Entry 8CDM (X-ray diffraction, 2.35 A resolution); this record covers chains A and B of the 3 polymer chains in the assembly.

# Chain A
Molecule: Myosin-A
Source organism: Plasmodium falciparum
UniProtKB: Q8IDR3 (MYOA_PLAF7); numbering as in UniProt (aligned over 1-818)
Sequence (818 residues; row label = number of the first residue in the row):
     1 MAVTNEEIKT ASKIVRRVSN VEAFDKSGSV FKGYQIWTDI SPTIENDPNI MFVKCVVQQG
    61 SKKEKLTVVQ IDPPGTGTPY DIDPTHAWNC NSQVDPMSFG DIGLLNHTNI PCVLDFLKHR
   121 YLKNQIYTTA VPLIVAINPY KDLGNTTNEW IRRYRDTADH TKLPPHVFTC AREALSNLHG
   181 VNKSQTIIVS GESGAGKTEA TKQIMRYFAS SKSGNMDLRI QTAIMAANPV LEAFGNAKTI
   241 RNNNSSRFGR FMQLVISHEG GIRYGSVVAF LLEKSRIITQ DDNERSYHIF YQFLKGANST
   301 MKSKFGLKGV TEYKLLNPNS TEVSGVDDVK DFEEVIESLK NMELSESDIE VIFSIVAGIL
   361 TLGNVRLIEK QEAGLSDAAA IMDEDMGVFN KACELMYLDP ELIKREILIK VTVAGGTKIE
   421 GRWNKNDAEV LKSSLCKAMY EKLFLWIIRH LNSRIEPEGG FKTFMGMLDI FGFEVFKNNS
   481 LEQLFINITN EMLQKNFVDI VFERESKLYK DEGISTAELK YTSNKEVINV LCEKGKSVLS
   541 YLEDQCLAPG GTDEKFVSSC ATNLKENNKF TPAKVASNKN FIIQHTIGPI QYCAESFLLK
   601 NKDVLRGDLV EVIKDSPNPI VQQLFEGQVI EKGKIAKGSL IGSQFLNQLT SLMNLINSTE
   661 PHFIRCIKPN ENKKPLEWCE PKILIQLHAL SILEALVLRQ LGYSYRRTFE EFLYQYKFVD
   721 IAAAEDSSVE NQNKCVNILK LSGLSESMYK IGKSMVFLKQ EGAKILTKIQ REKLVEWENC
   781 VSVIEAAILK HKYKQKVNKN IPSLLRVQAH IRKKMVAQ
Not modelled in the structure: 1, 371-377, 632-633
Modified positions: Ser19 (phosphoserine; SEP)
Small-molecule neighbours: KQ0 (1-(4-methoxyphenyl)-N-[(3-thiophen-2-yl-1H-pyrazol-4-yl)methyl]cyclopropan-1-amine): Ser246, Arg247, Phe248, Gly249, Phe270, Leu271, Leu272, Glu273, Asp469, Ile470, Phe471, Glu482, Phe485, Ile486, Thr489, Ile641, Phe645
Curated features (UniProtKB/Swiss-Prot):
  - region: Pro661 to Glu671 (Actin-binding)
  - binding site (ATP): Gly191 to Thr198
  - modified residue: Ser19 (Phosphoserine)
What the authors report for this chain:
  - binding site for KQ0: Phe471
  - specificity-determining residues: Phe270, Phe471, Leu481, Phe485, Phe645 (by similarity / conservation)
  - mutagenesis - F270Y/F471A/F645H (from 3.6 to 52 uM): decreased binding to KQ0
  - catalytic residues: Glu474 (citing earlier work)

# Chain B
Molecule: Myosin A tail domain interacting protein
Source organism: Plasmodium falciparum
UniProtKB: Q8I4W8 (Q8I4W8_PLAF7); residues -45 to 158 here correspond to UniProt positions 1-204 (UniProt number = residue number + 46)
Sequence (204 residues; row label = number of the first residue in the row; numbers below 1 keep their minus sign (Met-45 is residue -45)):
   -45 MKQECNVCYF NLPDPESTLG PYDNELNYFT WGPGFEYEPE PQRKPLSIEE SFENSEESEE
    15 SVADIQQLEE KVDESDVRIY FNEKSSGGKI SIDNASYNAR KLGLAPSSID EKKIKELYGD
    75 NLTYEQYLEY LSICVHDKDN VEELIKMFAH FDNNCTGYLT KSQMKNILTT WGDALTDQEA
   135 IDALNAFSSE DNIDYKLFCE DILQ
Not modelled in the structure: -45 to 27

# Chain A / chain B interface
Residue-residue contacts (58):
  Asp72(A) - Asn108(B)  hydrogen bond
  His119(A) - Asn108(B)
  Leu122(A) - Asn108(B)
  Lys796(A) - His104(B)
  Val797(A) - Met101(B)  hydrophobic
  Val797(A) - Phe105(B)  hydrophobic
  Val797(A) - Trp125(B)  hydrophobic
  Asn800(A) - Lys100(B)
  Asn800(A) - Met101(B)
  Asn800(A) - His104(B)
  Ile801(A) - Gly126(B)
  Ser803(A) - Glu97(B)  hydrogen bond (side chain-backbone)
  Ser803(A) - Leu98(B)  hydrogen bond (side chain-backbone)
  Ser803(A) - Lys100(B)  hydrogen bond (side chain-backbone)
  Ser803(A) - Met101(B)
  Leu804(A) - Ile121(B)  hydrophobic
  Leu804(A) - Trp125(B)
  Leu805(A) - Ile63(B)  hydrophobic
  Leu805(A) - Gly126(B)
  Leu805(A) - Asp127(B)
  Arg806(A) - Ala59(B)  hydrogen bond (side chain-backbone)
  Arg806(A) - Ser61(B)
  Arg806(A) - Asp64(B)  salt bridge
  Arg806(A) - His90(B)  hydrogen bond
  Arg806(A) - Asp93(B)  salt bridge
  Arg806(A) - Leu98(B)
  Val807(A) - Leu98(B)
  Val807(A) - Leu122(B)  hydrophobic
  Val807(A) - Ile156(B)
  Gln808(A) - Leu122(B)  hydrogen bond (side chain-backbone)
  Gln808(A) - Trp125(B)  hydrogen bond (side chain-backbone)
  Gln808(A) - Gly126(B)
  Gln808(A) - Asp127(B)  hydrogen bond (side chain-backbone)
  Gln808(A) - Ala128(B)
  Ala809(A) - Ala59(B)
  Ala809(A) - Pro60(B)
  His810(A) - Ala59(B)
  His810(A) - Asp93(B)  salt bridge
  His810(A) - Ile156(B)
  His810(A) - Leu157(B)
  Ile811(A) - Leu122(B)  hydrophobic
  Ile811(A) - Leu129(B)  hydrophobic
  Arg812(A) - Arg54(B)
  Arg812(A) - Asp127(B)  hydrogen bond (side chain-backbone)
  Arg812(A) - Ala128(B)  hydrogen bond (side chain-backbone)
  Arg812(A) - Leu129(B)
  Lys813(A) - Arg54(B)
  Lys813(A) - Gly57(B)
  Lys813(A) - Leu58(B)
  Lys813(A) - Ile156(B)  hydrogen bond (side chain-backbone)
  Lys813(A) - Leu157(B)
  Lys813(A) - Gln158(B)
  Lys814(A) - Asp155(B)  salt bridge
  Lys814(A) - Ile156(B)
  Lys814(A) - Gln158(B)
  Met815(A) - Glu133(B)
  Val816(A) - Arg54(B)
  Val816(A) - Lys55(B)
Interface residues without a listed pair, chain A (22 interface residues in all): Lys794
Interface residues without a listed pair, chain B (38 interface residues in all): Tyr51, Ile99, Phe102, Asn107, Cys109, Ala137, Phe152, Cys153

# Summary
Chain A and chain B form an interface of 22 and 38 residues respectively; the contacts include 12 hydrogen
bonds and 4 salt bridges. Polar pairs include Arg806(A)-Asp64(B), Arg806(A)-Asp93(B) and His810(A)-Asp93(B).
Chain A binds compound KQ0. From the paper: the catalytic residue Glu474(A); F270Y/F471A/F645H of chain A
reduce binding to KQ0.
Here chain A is Myosin-A and chain B is Myosin A tail domain interacting protein, both from Plasmodium
falciparum. Entry 8CDM (Plasmodium falciparum Myosin A full-length, post-rigor state complexed to the
inhibitor KNX-002) was determined by X-ray diffraction together with 8A12 and 8CDQ from the same study.
